5S56 - chains B and E of the 6 polymer chains in the assembly; structure by X-ray diffraction, 2.25 A resolution.

== Chain B ==
Molecule: Tubulin beta-2B chain
From: Bos taurus
UniProt: Q6B856 (TBB2B_BOVIN); the author numbering skips numbers that UniProt does not, so the offset changes along the chain: 1-42 = UniProt 1-42; 45-360 = UniProt 43-358; 369-455 = UniProt 359-445
Chain sequence (445 residues; row label = number of the first residue in the row; note: 10 numbers in that range are skipped by the numbering (no residue carries them; nothing is unmodelled there)):
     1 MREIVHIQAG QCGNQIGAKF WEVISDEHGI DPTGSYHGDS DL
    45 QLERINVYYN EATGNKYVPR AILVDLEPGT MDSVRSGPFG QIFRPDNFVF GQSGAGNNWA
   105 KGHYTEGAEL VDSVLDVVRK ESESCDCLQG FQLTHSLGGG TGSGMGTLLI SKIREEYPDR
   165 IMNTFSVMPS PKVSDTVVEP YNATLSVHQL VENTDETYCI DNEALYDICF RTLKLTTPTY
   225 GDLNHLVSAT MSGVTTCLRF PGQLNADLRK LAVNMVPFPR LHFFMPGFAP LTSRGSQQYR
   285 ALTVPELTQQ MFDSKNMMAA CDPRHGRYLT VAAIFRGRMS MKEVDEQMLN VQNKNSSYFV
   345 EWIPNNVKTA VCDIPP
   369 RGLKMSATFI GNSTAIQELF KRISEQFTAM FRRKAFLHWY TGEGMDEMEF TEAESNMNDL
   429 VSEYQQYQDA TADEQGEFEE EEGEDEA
Unresolved in the structure: 279-280, 438-455
Ion coordination: Mg2+: Gln11 (together with GDP); Ca2+ near Glu113 (its only coordinating residue here)
Residues lining bound ligands:
  - GDP (guanosine-5'-diphosphate): Gly10, Gln11, Cys12, Gln15, Ile16, Asp69, Ala99, Asn101, Ser140, Gly142, Gly143, Gly144, Thr145, Gly146, Ser147, Val171, Pro173, Val177, Asp179, Glu183, Asn206, Leu209, Tyr224, Leu227, Asn228
  - N-benzyl-1-(4-fluorophenyl)methanamine (O3G), molecule 1: Ile154, Ile157, Arg158, Tyr161, Pro162, Asp163, Arg164, Ile165, Met166, Asn197, Asp199, Arg253
  - N-benzyl-1-(4-fluorophenyl)methanamine (O3G), molecule 2: Lys176, Val177, Ser178, Asp179, Tyr210, Pro222, Thr223, Tyr224, Leu227
Curated features (UniProtKB/Swiss-Prot):
  - motif: Met1 to Ile4 (MREI motif)
  - binding site (GTP): Gln11, Glu71, Ser140, Gly144, Thr145, Gly146, Asn206, Asn228
  - binding site (Mg(2+)): Glu71
  - modified residue: Ser40 (Phosphoserine), Thr57 (Phosphothreonine), Lys60 (N6-acetyllysine), Ser174 (Phosphoserine), Thr287 (Phosphothreonine), Thr292 (Phosphothreonine), Arg320 (Omega-N-methylarginine), Glu448 (5-glutamyl polyglutamate)
  - cross-link (Glycyl lysine isopeptide (Lys-Gly)): Lys60 (interchain with G-Cter in ubiquitin), Lys326 (interchain with G-Cter in ubiquitin)
From the paper describing this entry:
  - binding site for N-benzyl-1-(4-fluorophenyl)methanamine: Ile154, Ile157, Tyr161, Pro162, Met166, Asp199

== Chain E ==
Molecule: Stathmin-4
From: Rattus norvegicus
UniProt: P63043 (STMN4_RAT); residues 5-145 here correspond to UniProt positions 49-189 (UniProt number = residue number + 44)
Chain sequence (143 residues; each row starts with the number of its first residue):
     3 MADMEVIELN KCTSGQSFEV ILKPPSFDGV PEFNASLPRR RDPSLEEIQK KLEAAEERRK
    63 YQEAELLKHL AEKREHEREV IQKAIEENNN FIKMAKEKLA QKMESNKENR EAHLAAMLER
   123 LQEKDKHAEE VRKNKELKEE ASR
Unresolved in the structure: 3-5, 29-43, 144-145
Sequence notes: initiating methionine (3); expression tag (4)
Curated features (UniProtKB/Swiss-Prot):
  - modified residue: Ser46 (Phosphoserine)

== Interface between chain B and chain E ==
Pairs across the interface (25):
  His107(B) - Lys75(E)  hydrogen bond
  Tyr108(B) - His78(E)  hydrogen bond
  Tyr108(B) - Glu79(E)
  Tyr108(B) - Val82(E)  hydrophobic
  Tyr108(B) - Ile83(E)
  Leu152(B) - Glu79(E)
  Ser155(B) - Leu72(E)
  Ser155(B) - Lys75(E)
  Ser155(B) - Arg76(E)  hydrogen bond
  Lys156(B) - Arg76(E)
  Lys156(B) - Glu79(E)  salt bridge
  Arg158(B) - Leu68(E)
  Glu159(B) - Leu72(E)
  Glu159(B) - Arg76(E)  salt bridge
  Pro162(B) - Glu65(E)
  Gln193(B) - Lys75(E)
  Glu196(B) - His71(E)  salt bridge
  Thr409(B) - Glu89(E)
  Glu411(B) - Val82(E)
  Glu411(B) - Ala86(E)
  Gly412(B) - Val82(E)
  Gly412(B) - Lys85(E)
  Gly412(B) - Ala86(E)
  Met413(B) - Val82(E)
  Glu417(B) - His78(E)  salt bridge
Other interface residues (no listed pair), chain B (17 interface residues in all): Thr109, Gly410
Other interface residues (no listed pair), chain E (14 interface residues in all): Leu69

== Overview ==
17 residues of chain B face 14 of chain E across their interface, with 3 hydrogen bonds and 4 salt bridges.
Polar contacts include Lys156(B)-Glu79(E), Glu159(B)-Arg76(E) and Glu196(B)-His71(E). Chain B binds GDP and
N-benzyl-1-(4-fluorophenyl)methanamine. From the paper: a binding site for
N-benzyl-1-(4-fluorophenyl)methanamine at Ile154(B), Ile157(B) and Tyr161(B) among others.
Here chain B is Tubulin beta-2B chain (Bos taurus) and chain E is Stathmin-4 (Rattus norvegicus). Entry 5S56
(Tubulin-Z2856434783-complex) was determined by X-ray diffraction, deposited together with 5S4L, 5S4M, 5S4N,
5S4O, 5S4P, 5S4Q and 52 further entries.
